PDB entry 7TJQ | electron microscopy, 3.13 A resolution | chains G and N of the 15 polymer chains in the assembly

# Chain G
Molecule: Fusion glycoprotein F0
From: Human metapneumovirus
UniProt: H6X1Z0 (H6X1Z0_9MONO); numbering as in UniProt (aligned over 1-490)
Chain sequence (551 residues; each row starts with the number of its first residue):
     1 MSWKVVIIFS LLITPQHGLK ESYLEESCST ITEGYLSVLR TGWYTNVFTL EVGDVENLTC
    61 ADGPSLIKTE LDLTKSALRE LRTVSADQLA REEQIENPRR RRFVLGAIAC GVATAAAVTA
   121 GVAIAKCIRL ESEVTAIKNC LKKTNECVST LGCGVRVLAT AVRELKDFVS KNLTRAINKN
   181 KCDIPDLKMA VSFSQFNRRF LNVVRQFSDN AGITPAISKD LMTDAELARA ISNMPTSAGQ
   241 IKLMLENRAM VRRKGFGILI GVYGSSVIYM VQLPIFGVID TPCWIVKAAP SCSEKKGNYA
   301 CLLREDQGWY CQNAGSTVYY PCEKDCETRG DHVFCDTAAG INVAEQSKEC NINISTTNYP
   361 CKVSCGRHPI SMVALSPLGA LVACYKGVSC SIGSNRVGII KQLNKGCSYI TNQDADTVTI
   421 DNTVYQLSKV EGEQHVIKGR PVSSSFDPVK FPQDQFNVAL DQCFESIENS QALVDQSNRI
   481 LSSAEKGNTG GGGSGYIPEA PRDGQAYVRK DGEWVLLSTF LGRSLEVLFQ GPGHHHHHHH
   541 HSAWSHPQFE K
Unresolved in the structure: 1-18, 87-102, 466-551
Sequence notes: engineered mutation Arg100 (Gln in H6X1Z0), Arg101 (Ser in H6X1Z0), Cys110 (Leu in H6X1Z0), Cys127 (Thr in H6X1Z0), Cys140 (Ala in H6X1Z0), Cys147 (Ala in H6X1Z0), Cys153 (Asn in H6X1Z0), Pro185 (Ala in H6X1Z0), Lys219 (Leu in H6X1Z0), Ile231 (Val in H6X1Z0), Cys322 (Asn in H6X1Z0), Cys365 (Thr in H6X1Z0), Gln453 (Glu in H6X1Z0), Cys463 (Val in H6X1Z0); expression tag (491-551)
Disulfide bonds: Cys28-Cys407, Cys60-Cys182, Cys110-Cys322, Cys127-Cys153, Cys140-Cys147, Cys283-Cys311, Cys292-Cys301, Cys326-Cys335, Cys350-Cys361, Cys365-Cys463, Cys384-Cys390
Covalent attachments: N-acetylglucosamine (NAG) linked to Asn172
From the paper describing this entry:
  - binding site for N-acetylglucosamine: Asn139

# Chain N
Molecule: MPE8 Fab heavy chain
From: Homo sapiens
Notes: antibody fragment or engineered binder
Chain sequence (230 residues; numbered 1 to 230; the number before each row is that of its first residue):
     1 EVQLVESGGG LVKPGGSLRL SCAASGFTFS SYSMNWVRQA PGKGLEWVSS ISASSSYSDY
    61 ADSAKGRFTI SRDNAKTSLF LQMNSLRAED TAIYFCARAR ATGYSSITPY FDIWGQGTLV
   121 TVSSASTKGP SVFPLAPSSK STSGGTAALG CLVKDYFPEP VTVSWNSGAL TSGVHTFPAV
   181 LQSSGLYSLS SVVTVPSSSL GTQTYICNVN HKPSNTKVDK KVEPKSCDQS
Unresolved in the structure: 125-230
Disulfide bonds: Cys22-Cys96

# Chain G / chain N interface
Residue-residue contacts (37):
  Leu36(G) - Ser54(N)
  Leu36(G) - Ser56(N)
  Thr41(G) - Gly103(N)  hydrogen bond (side chain-backbone)
  Thr41(G) - Tyr104(N)
  Gly42(G) - Gly103(N)  hydrogen bond (backbone-backbone)
  Gly42(G) - Tyr104(N)
  Trp43(G) - Tyr104(N)
  Pro235(G) - Ser105(N)
  Pro235(G) - Ser106(N)
  Pro235(G) - Ile107(N)  hydrogen bond (backbone-backbone)
  Thr236(G) - Ile107(N)
  Gln240(G) - Ile107(N)
  Leu243(G) - Tyr57(N)
  Ile275(G) - Gly103(N)
  Ile275(G) - Tyr104(N)
  Ile275(G) - Ser105(N)
  Ile275(G) - Ile107(N)  hydrophobic
  Phe276(G) - Ile107(N)
  Gly277(G) - Ile107(N)
  Ile279(G) - Tyr57(N)  hydrophobic
  Asp280(G) - Ser52(N)  hydrogen bond
  Asp280(G) - Ala53(N)
  Asp280(G) - Ser54(N)  hydrogen bond
  Asp280(G) - Ser55(N)  hydrogen bond (side chain-backbone)
  Asp280(G) - Ser56(N)  hydrogen bond
  Thr281(G) - Ser31(N)
  Thr281(G) - Ala53(N)
  Pro282(G) - Ser30(N)
  Gln312(G) - Thr28(N)
  Gln312(G) - Ser30(N)  hydrogen bond
  Gln312(G) - Ser31(N)  hydrogen bond
  Ala314(G) - Ser31(N)
  Ala314(G) - Tyr32(N)  hydrogen bond (backbone-side chain)
  Gly315(G) - Ser31(N)
  Gly315(G) - Tyr32(N)  hydrogen bond (backbone-side chain)
  His332(G) - Tyr57(N)
  Glu345(G) - Thr28(N)  hydrogen bond
Interface residues without a listed pair, chain G (22 interface residues in all): Ser237, Gly239
Interface residues without a listed pair, chain N (17 interface residues in all): Arg100, Ala101

# In short
22 residues of chain G and 17 residues of chain N are in contact, with 12 hydrogen bonds. Among the polar
pairs are Thr41(G)-Gly103(N), Asp280(G)-Ser52(N) and Asp280(G)-Ser54(N). Covalently linked
N-acetylglucosamine: at Asn172(G). The paper reports a binding site for N-acetylglucosamine at Asn139(G).
Here chain G is Fusion glycoprotein F0 (Human metapneumovirus) and chain N is MPE8 Fab heavy chain (Homo
sapiens). Entry 7TJQ (SAN27-14 bound to a antigenic site V on prefusion-stabilized hMPV F) was determined by
electron microscopy together with 7TL0 from the same study.
